PDB entry 8EJD | electron microscopy, 3.80 A resolution | chains C and A of the 6 polymer chains in the assembly

Chain C (and A):
Name: Glycoprotein G1
From: Lassa mammarenavirus
Notes: chain A of this document is another copy of the same molecule, construct and numbering; everything in this record applies to it too
UniProt: P08669 (GLYC_LASSJ); residues 1-259 here = UniProt positions 1-259
Sequence (259 residues; row label = number of the first residue in the row):
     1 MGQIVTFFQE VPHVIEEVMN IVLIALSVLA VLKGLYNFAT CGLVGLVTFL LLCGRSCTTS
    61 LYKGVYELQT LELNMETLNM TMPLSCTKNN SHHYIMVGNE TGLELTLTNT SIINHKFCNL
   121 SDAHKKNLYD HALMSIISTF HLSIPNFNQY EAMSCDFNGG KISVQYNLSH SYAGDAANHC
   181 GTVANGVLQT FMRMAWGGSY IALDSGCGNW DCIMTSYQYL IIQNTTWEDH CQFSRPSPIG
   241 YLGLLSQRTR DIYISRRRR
Unresolved in the structure: 1-58, 256-259
Differences from the reference sequence: engineered mutation C207 (Arg in P08669), R258 (Leu in P08669), R259 (Leu in P08669)
Curated features (UniProtKB/Swiss-Prot):
  - binding site (Zn(2+)): C57
  - site: K33 (Important for GP-C-mediated membrane fusion), T58, T59 (Cleavage)
  - lipidation: G2 (N-myristoyl glycine)
  - glycosylation (N-linked (GlcNAc...) asparagine): N79, N89, N99, N109, N119, N167, N224
Disulfides: C86-C231, C118-C155, C180-C212
Glycans and other covalent adducts: glycan linked to N79, N109; N-acetylglucosamine (NAG) linked to N89, N99, N119, N167, N224
What the authors report for this chain:
  - conformationally variable residues (loop rearrangement): Y166 to G181
  - post-translational modification sites: N99

How chain C and chain A interact:
Pairs across the interface (18):
  N148(C) - H124(A)  hydrogen bond
  E151(C) - K125(A)  salt bridge
  G181(C) - H131(A)
  I252(C) - S138(A)  hydrogen bond (backbone-side chain)
  I252(C) - L142(A)
  Y253(C) - H124(A)
  Y253(C) - Y129(A)
  Y253(C) - H131(A)  hydrogen bond
  Y253(C) - M134(A)  hydrophobic
  Y253(C) - S135(A)
  Y253(C) - S138(A)
  I254(C) - L120(A)  hydrophobic
  I254(C) - H124(A)  hydrogen bond (backbone-side chain)
  I254(C) - I137(A)  hydrophobic
  I254(C) - S138(A)
  I254(C) - H141(A)
  S255(C) - L120(A)
  S255(C) - H124(A)
Also at the interface, not in a pair above, chain C (9 interface residues in all): R248, T249
Also at the interface, not in a pair above, chain A (15 interface residues in all): S121, M153, L245, R248

In short:
9 residues of chain C and 15 residues of chain A are in contact, with 4 hydrogen bonds and 1 salt bridge.
Polar pairs include E151(C)-K125(A), N148(C)-H124(A) and I252(C)-S138(A). Covalently linked
N-acetylglucosamine: at N89(C), N99(C), N119(C), N167(C) and N224(C). From the paper: a modification site at
N99(C); conformational variability at Y166(C).
Both chains are Glycoprotein G1 (Lassa mammarenavirus). Entry 8EJD (Structure of lineage IV Lassa virus
glycoprotein complex (strain Josiah)) was determined by electron microscopy together with 8EJE, 8EJF, 8EJG and
8EJI from the same study.
